PDB entry 9FAU | electron microscopy, 3.10 A resolution | chains H and L of the 10 polymer chains in the assembly

Chain H:
Molecule: Neuroligin-2
Organism: Homo sapiens
Reference sequence: Q8NFZ4 (NLGN2_HUMAN); numbering as in UniProt (aligned over 668-700)
Sequence (33 residues; numbered 668 to 700; the number before each row is that of its first residue):
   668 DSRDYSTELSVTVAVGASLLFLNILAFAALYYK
Swiss-Prot annotation at these positions:
  - region: Val678 to Tyr698 (Required for interaction with LHFPL4)

Chain L:
Molecule: LHFPL tetraspan subfamily member 4 protein
Organism: Homo sapiens
Reference sequence: Q7Z7J7 (LHPL4_HUMAN); numbering as in UniProt (aligned over 16-203)
Sequence (188 residues; numbered 16 to 203; the number before each row is that of its first residue):
    16 MRNSRAIGVLWAIFTICFAIINVVVFIQPYWVGDSVSTPKPGYFGLFHYC
    66 VGSGLAGRELTCRGSFTDFSTIPSSAFKAAAFFVLLSMVLILGCITCFSL
   116 FFFCNTATVYKICAWMQLLAALCLVLGCMIFPDGWDAETIRDMCGAKTGK
   166 YSLGDCSVRWAYILAIIGILNALILSFLAFVLGNRQTD
Disulfides: Cys65-Cys77, Cys109-Cys128, Cys159-Cys171
Ligand contacts:
  - phosphatidylglycerol (PGW; (1R)-2-{[(S)-{[(2S)-2,3-dihydroxypropyl]oxy}(hydroxy)phosphoryl]oxy}-1-[(hexadecanoyloxy)methyl]ethyl (9Z)-octadec-9-enoate), molecule 1: Gly23, Ala27, Ile28, Ile31, Ile110, Phe113, Ser114, Phe116, Phe117, Phe118, Cys119, Thr121, Tyr125
  - phosphatidylglycerol (PGW), molecule 2: Thr82, Asp83, Phe84, Ser85, Lys93

Chain H / chain L interface:
Residue-residue contacts (30):
  Arg670(H) - Asp49(L)  salt bridge
  Arg670(H) - Ser50(L)  hydrogen bond (side chain-backbone)
  Arg670(H) - Val51(L)
  Arg670(H) - Pro56(L)
  Tyr672(H) - Asp49(L)  hydrogen bond (side chain-backbone)
  Tyr672(H) - Ser172(L)
  Tyr672(H) - Arg174(L)
  Glu675(H) - Arg174(L)  salt bridge
  Glu675(H) - Trp175(L)
  Leu676(H) - Val173(L)
  Leu676(H) - Arg174(L)
  Leu676(H) - Ile178(L)  hydrophobic
  Thr679(H) - Trp175(L)
  Thr679(H) - Ile178(L)
  Val680(H) - Ile178(L)  hydrophobic
  Gly683(H) - Ile182(L)
  Leu686(H) - Ile36(L)  hydrophobic
  Leu686(H) - Asn186(L)
  Leu687(H) - Ile182(L)  hydrophobic
  Leu687(H) - Leu185(L)  hydrophobic
  Leu687(H) - Asn186(L)
  Asn690(H) - Phe29(L)
  Asn690(H) - Asn186(L)  hydrogen bond
  Ile691(H) - Ile189(L)  hydrophobic
  Phe694(H) - Phe192(L)  hydrophobic
  Phe694(H) - Leu193(L)  hydrophobic
  Leu697(H) - Ile22(L)  hydrophobic
  Leu697(H) - Val196(L)  hydrophobic
  Leu697(H) - Leu197(L)  hydrophobic
  Leu697(H) - Arg200(L)
Also at the interface, not in a pair above, chain H (17 interface residues in all): Ser669, Leu689, Ala693, Tyr698
Also at the interface, not in a pair above, chain L (26 interface residues in all): Leu25, Gly48, Thr53, Lys55, Leu179

Overview:
17 residues of chain H face 26 of chain L across their interface; the contacts include 3 hydrogen bonds and 2
salt bridges. Among the polar pairs are Arg670(H)-Asp49(L), Glu675(H)-Arg174(L) and Arg670(H)-Ser50(L).
Ligands of chain L: phosphatidylglycerol.
Chain H is Neuroligin-2 and chain L is LHFPL tetraspan subfamily member 4 protein, both from Homo sapiens; the
structure, CryoEM structure of human full-length beta3gamma2 GABA(A) receptor in complex with GARLH4, the TMD
of Neuroligin2 ..., was determined by electron microscopy.
